3BJP - chain A; structure by X-ray diffraction, 1.80 A resolution.

== Chain A ==
Name: Uricase
Source organism: Aspergillus flavus
Notes: EC 1.7.3.3
Reference sequence: Q00511 (URIC_ASPFL); residues 1-301 here correspond to UniProt positions 2-302 (UniProt number = residue number + 1)
Sequence (301 residues; each row starts with the number of its first residue):
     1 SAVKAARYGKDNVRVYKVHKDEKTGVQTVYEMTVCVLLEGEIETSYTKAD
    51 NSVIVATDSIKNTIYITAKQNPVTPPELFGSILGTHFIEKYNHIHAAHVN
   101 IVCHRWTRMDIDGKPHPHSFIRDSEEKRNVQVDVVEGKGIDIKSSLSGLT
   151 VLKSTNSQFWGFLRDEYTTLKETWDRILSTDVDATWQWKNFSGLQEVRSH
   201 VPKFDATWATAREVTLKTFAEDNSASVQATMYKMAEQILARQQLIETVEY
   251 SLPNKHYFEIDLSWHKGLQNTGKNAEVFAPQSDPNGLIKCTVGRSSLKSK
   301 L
Not modelled in the structure: 296-301
Covalently attached groups: acetyl group (ACE) linked to Ser-1
Ion coordination: Na+: Ile-88, Tyr-91, Ile-94, Glu-136
Ligand contacts:
  - acetyl group (ACE): Ala-2, Gly-293, Arg-294, Ser-295
  - cyanide ion (CYN): Thr-57, Val-227, Asn-254, His-256, Gly-286, Ile-288
  - uric acid (URC): Tyr-8, Ile-54, Ala-56, Thr-57, Asp-58, Phe-159, Leu-170, Arg-176, Ser-226, Val-227, Gln-228, Asn-254, Ile-288
UniProt features mapped onto this chain:
  - motif: Ser-299 to Leu-301 (Microbody targeting signal)
  - active site (Charge relay system): Lys-10, Thr-57, His-256
  - binding site (5-hydroxyisourate): Thr-57, Asp-58, Phe-159, Arg-176, Val-227, Gln-228, Asn-254
  - binding site (O2): Thr-57, Asn-254
  - binding site (urate): Thr-57, Asp-58, Phe-159, Arg-176, Val-227, Gln-228, Asn-254
  - modified residue: Ser-1 (N-acetylserine)
Reported in the primary citation:
  - binding site for uric acid: Phe-159, Arg-176, Gln-228
  - binding site for cyanide ion: Thr-57, Asn-254
  - catalytic residues: Lys-10, Thr-57, His-256 (proposed by the authors, not directly observed)
  - conformationally variable residues (side-chain flip): Lys-10, His-98

== Overview ==
Ligands of chain A: cyanide ion and uric acid. Acetyl group is covalently linked to Ser-1. From UniProt: 3
active-site residues, 7 residues binding 5-hydroxyisourate, O2-binding residues Thr-57 and Asn-254 and 7
urate-binding residues. From the paper: catalytic residues Lys-10, Thr-57 and His-256; a binding site for uric
acid at Phe-159, Arg-176 and Gln-228.
Chain A is Uricase (Aspergillus flavus); the structure, Urate oxidase cyanide uric acid ternary complex, was
determined by X-ray diffraction, deposited together with 3BK8.
